6TBB - chains A and D of the 4 polymer chains in the assembly; structure by X-ray diffraction, 2.45 A resolution.

Chain A (and D):
Protein: Enoyl-[acyl-carrier-protein] reductase [NADPH]
From: Staphylococcus aureus
Notes: EC 1.3.1.39; chain D of this document is another copy of the same molecule, construct and numbering; everything in this record applies to it too
UniProtKB: A0A0J9X1X7 (A0A0J9X1X7_STAAU); residues 3-256 here correspond to UniProt positions 20-273 (UniProt number = residue number + 17)
Sequence (261 residues; each row starts with the number of its first residue; numbers below 1 keep their minus sign (Gly-4 is residue -4)):
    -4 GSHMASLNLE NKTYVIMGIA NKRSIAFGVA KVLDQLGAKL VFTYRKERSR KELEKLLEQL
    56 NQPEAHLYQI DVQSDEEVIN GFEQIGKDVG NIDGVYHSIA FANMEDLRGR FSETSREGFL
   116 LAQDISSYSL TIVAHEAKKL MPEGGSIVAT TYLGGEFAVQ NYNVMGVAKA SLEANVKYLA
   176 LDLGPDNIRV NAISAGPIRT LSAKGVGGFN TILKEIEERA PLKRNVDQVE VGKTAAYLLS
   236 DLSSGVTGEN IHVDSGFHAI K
Not modelled in the structure: -4 to -3 (chain D: -4 to -2)
Sequence notes: expression tag (-4 to 2)
Small-molecule neighbours:
  - Kalimantacin (KAL): Arg40, Ala95, Phe96, Ala97, Asn98, Met99, Leu102, Tyr147, Val154, Gln155, Asn156, Tyr157, Met160, Lys164, Pro192, Leu196, Ser197, Ala198, Val201, Gly202, Phe204, Ile207
  - NADPH (NDP; NADPH dihydro-nicotinamide-adenine-dinucleotide phosphate): Gly13, Ile14, Ala15, Ser19, Ile20, Tyr39, Arg40, Lys41, Ser44, Ile65, Asp66, Val67, Gln68, Ser93, Ile94, Ala95, Phe96, Ile120, Thr145, Thr146, Tyr147, Tyr157, Lys164, Ala190, Gly191, Pro192, Ile193, Thr195, Leu196, Ser197, Ala198, Phe204
Reported in the primary citation:
  - binding site for Kalimantacin: Ala95, Phe96, Ala97, Met99, Leu102, Tyr147, Gln155, Asn156, Tyr157, Met160, Pro192, Leu196, Ser197, Ala198, Val201, Phe204, Ile207
  - conformationally variable residues (loop rearrangement): Gly191 to Gly203
  - mutagenesis - M99T/Y147C, Y147C: abolished catalytic activity
  - mutagenesis - M99T, M99T/Y147C, Y147C: increased growth in response to kalimantacin
  - mutagenesis - M99T, Y147C: decreased binding to Kalimantacin (from molecular simulation)
  - mutagenesis - M99T, M99T/Y147C, Y147C: increased growth in response to Kalimantacin

Chain A / chain D interface:
Residue-residue contacts (76):
  His-2(A) - Gln30(D)
  Met-1(A) - Lys26(D)
  Met-1(A) - Val224(D)  hydrophobic
  Met-1(A) - Lys228(D)
  Ala0(A) - Val27(D)  hydrophobic
  Ala0(A) - Leu31(D)
  Leu2(A) - Leu2(D)  hydrophobic
  Leu2(A) - Leu237(D)  hydrophobic
  Val27(A) - Ala0(D)  hydrophobic
  Gln30(A) - Met-1(D)
  Leu31(A) - Ala0(D)
  Ala175(A) - Pro216(D)
  Gly179(A) - Pro216(D)
  Gly179(A) - Leu217(D)
  Pro180(A) - Pro216(D)
  Pro216(A) - Ala175(D)
  Pro216(A) - Leu176(D)  hydrophobic
  Pro216(A) - Gly179(D)
  Pro216(A) - Pro180(D)
  Leu217(A) - Gly179(D)
  Leu217(A) - Gly240(D)
  Arg219(A) - Gly240(D)
  Val224(A) - Met-1(D)  hydrophobic
  Glu225(A) - Ser239(D)  hydrogen bond
  Glu225(A) - Gly240(D)
  Lys228(A) - Met-1(D)
  Lys228(A) - Asp236(D)  salt bridge
  Lys228(A) - Leu237(D)
  Lys228(A) - Ser239(D)  hydrogen bond
  Thr229(A) - Tyr232(D)  hydrogen bond
  Thr229(A) - Leu237(D)
  Thr229(A) - Val241(D)
  Tyr232(A) - Thr229(D)  hydrogen bond
  Tyr232(A) - Tyr232(D)  hydrophobic
  Tyr232(A) - Ile246(D)
  Asp236(A) - Lys228(D)  salt bridge
  Leu237(A) - Leu2(D)  hydrophobic
  Leu237(A) - Lys228(D)
  Leu237(A) - Leu237(D)  hydrophobic
  Ser239(A) - Arg219(D)
  Ser239(A) - Glu225(D)  hydrogen bond
  Ser239(A) - Lys228(D)  hydrogen bond
  Gly240(A) - Leu217(D)
  Gly240(A) - Arg219(D)
  Gly240(A) - Glu225(D)
  Gly240(A) - Val248(D)
  Gly240(A) - Asp249(D)  hydrogen bond (backbone-backbone)
  Gly240(A) - Ser250(D)  hydrogen bond (backbone-backbone)
  Val241(A) - His247(D)
  Val241(A) - Val248(D)  hydrophobic
  Thr242(A) - Leu217(D)
  Thr242(A) - Ser250(D)
  Thr242(A) - Gly251(D)
  Thr242(A) - His253(D)
  Gly243(A) - His253(D)  hydrogen bond (backbone-side chain)
  Gly243(A) - Ala254(D)
  Glu244(A) - Asn245(D)
  Glu244(A) - Ile246(D)
  Glu244(A) - His247(D)  salt bridge
  Glu244(A) - His253(D)  salt bridge
  Asn245(A) - Glu244(D)
  Ile246(A) - Tyr232(D)
  Ile246(A) - Glu244(D)
  Ile246(A) - Ile246(D)  hydrophobic
  His247(A) - Val241(D)
  His247(A) - Glu244(D)  salt bridge
  Val248(A) - Gly240(D)
  Val248(A) - Val241(D)  hydrophobic
  Asp249(A) - Gly240(D)  hydrogen bond (backbone-backbone)
  Ser250(A) - Gly240(D)  hydrogen bond (backbone-backbone)
  Ser250(A) - Thr242(D)
  Gly251(A) - Thr242(D)
  His253(A) - Thr242(D)
  His253(A) - Gly243(D)  hydrogen bond (side chain-backbone)
  His253(A) - Glu244(D)
  Ala254(A) - Gly243(D)
Other interface residues (no listed pair), chain A (44 interface residues in all): Ser1, Lys26, Lys172, Leu176, Arg184, Arg214, Lys218, Val221, Ile255
Other interface residues (no listed pair), chain D (43 interface residues in all): Ser1, Lys172, Arg184, Arg214, Lys218, Val221, Ile255

In short:
44 residues of chain A and 43 residues of chain D are in contact, with 12 hydrogen bonds and 5 salt bridges.
Polar pairs include Lys228(A)-Asp236(D), Glu244(A)-His247(D) and Glu244(A)-His253(D). From the paper: a
binding site for Kalimantacin at Ala95(A), Phe96(A) and Ala97(A) among others; M99T, M99T/Y147C and Y147C of
chain A increase growth in response to kalimantacin.
Both chains are Enoyl-[acyl-carrier-protein] reductase [NADPH] (Staphylococcus aureus). Entry 6TBB (Crystal
structure of S. aureus FabI in complex with NADPH and kalimantacin A (batumin)) was determined by X-ray
diffraction (same publication as 6TBC).
